8XA0 - chains q and y of the 13 polymer chains in the assembly; structure by electron microscopy, 4.00 A resolution.

# Chain q
Molecule: Capsid vertex component 2
Organism: Human alphaherpesvirus 3
UniProt: P10209 (CVC2_HHV11); numbering as in UniProt (aligned over 1-94)
Chain sequence (94 residues; row label = number of the first residue in the row):
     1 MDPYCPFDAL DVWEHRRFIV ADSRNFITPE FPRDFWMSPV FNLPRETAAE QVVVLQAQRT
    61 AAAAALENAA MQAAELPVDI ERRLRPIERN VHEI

# Chain y
Molecule: Large tegument protein deneddylase
Organism: Human alphaherpesvirus 3
Notes: EC 3.4.19.12, 3.4.22.-
UniProt: P10220 (LTP_HHV11); residues 3092-3138 here correspond to UniProt positions 3117-3163 (UniProt number = residue number + 25)
Chain sequence (47 residues; row label = number of the first residue in the row):
  3092 QRTGRSALAV LIRACYRLQQ QLQRTRRALL HHSDAVLTSL HHVRMLL

# Interface between chain q and chain y
Contacting residue pairs (19; chain q residue first):
  Ala61(q) - Leu3137(y)
  Ala62(q) - Leu3137(y)  hydrophobic
  Ala65(q) - Val3134(y)  hydrophobic
  Ala65(q) - Leu3137(y)  hydrophobic
  Leu66(q) - Val3134(y)  hydrophobic
  Ala69(q) - Ser3130(y)
  Gln72(q) - His3123(y)
  Gln72(q) - Ala3126(y)
  Glu75(q) - His3123(y)  salt bridge
  Leu76(q) - His3123(y)
  Asp79(q) - His3123(y)  salt bridge
  Arg83(q) - Arg3115(y)
  Arg83(q) - Leu3120(y)
  Ile87(q) - Arg3115(y)
  Ile87(q) - Thr3116(y)
  Asn90(q) - Leu3109(y)
  Asn90(q) - Gln3112(y)  hydrogen bond
  Ile94(q) - Ala3105(y)  hydrophobic
  Ile94(q) - Leu3109(y)  hydrophobic
Other interface residues (no listed pair), chain q (14 interface residues in all): Val91
Other interface residues (no listed pair), chain y (16 interface residues in all): Leu3102, Leu3113, Val3127, His3133, Leu3138

# In short
14 residues of chain q face 16 of chain y across their interface; the contacts include 1 hydrogen bond and 2
salt bridges. Polar pairs include Glu75(q)-His3123(y), Asp79(q)-His3123(y) and Asn90(q)-Gln3112(y).
Chain q is Capsid vertex component 2 and chain y is Large tegument protein deneddylase, both from Human
alphaherpesvirus 3; the structure, penton capsomer of the VZV C-capsid, was determined by electron microscopy,
deposited together with 8X9W, 8X9X, 8X9Y, 8X9Z, 8XA1, 8XA2 and 8XA3.
